6BQN - chains B and C of the 7 polymer chains in the assembly; structure by electron microscopy, 3.90 A resolution.

# Chain B
Molecule: SCNN1B
Source organism: Homo sapiens
Sequence (495 residues; row label = number of the first residue in the row; X marks 52 residues of unknown identity (built as UNK)):
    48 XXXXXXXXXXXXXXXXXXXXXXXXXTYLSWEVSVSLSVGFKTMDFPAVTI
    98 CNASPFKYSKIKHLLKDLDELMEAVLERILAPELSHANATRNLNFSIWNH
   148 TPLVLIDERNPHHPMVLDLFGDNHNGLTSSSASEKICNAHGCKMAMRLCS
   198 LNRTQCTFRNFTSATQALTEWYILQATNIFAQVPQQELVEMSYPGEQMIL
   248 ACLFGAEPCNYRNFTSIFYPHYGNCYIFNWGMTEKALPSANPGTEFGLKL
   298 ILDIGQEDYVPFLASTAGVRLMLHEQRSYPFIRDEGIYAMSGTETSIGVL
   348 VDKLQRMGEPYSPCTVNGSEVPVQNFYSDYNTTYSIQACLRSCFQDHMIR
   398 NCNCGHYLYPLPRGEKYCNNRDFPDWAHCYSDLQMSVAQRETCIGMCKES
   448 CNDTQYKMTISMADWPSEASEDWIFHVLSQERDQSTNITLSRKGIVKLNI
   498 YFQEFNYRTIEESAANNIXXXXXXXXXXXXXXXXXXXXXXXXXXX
Disordered / not traced: 130-135, 169-178
Cystine bridges: Cys98-Cys272, Cys184-Cys189, Cys196-Cys203, Cys249-Cys256, Cys361-Cys448, Cys386-Cys444, Cys390-Cys440, Cys399-Cys426, Cys401-Cys415

# Chain C
Molecule: EGFP-SCNN1G chimera
Source organism: Homo sapiens
Sequence (503 residues; each row starts with the number of its first residue; X marks 56 residues of unknown identity (built as UNK)):
    49 XXXXXXXXXXXXXXXXXXXXXXXXXXXXXFYTVSVSIKVHFRKLDFPAVT
    99 ICNINPYKYSTVRHLLADLEQETREALKSLYGFPESAAAAEAESWNSVSE
   149 GKQPRFSHRIPLLIFDQDEKGKARDFFTGQQQQVGGSIIHKASNVMHIES
   199 KQVVGFQLCSNDTSDCATYTFSSGINAIQEWYKLHYMNIMAQVPLEKKIN
   249 MSYSAEELLVTCFFDGVSCDARNFTLFHHPMHGNCYTFNNRENETILSTS
   299 MGGSEYGLQVILYINEEEYNPFLVSSTGAKVIIHRQDEYPFVEDVGTEIE
   349 TAMVTSIGMHLTESFKLSEPYSQCTEDGSDVPIRNIYNAAYSLQICLHSC
   399 FQTKMVEKCGCAQYSQPLPPAANYCNYQQHPNWMYCYYQLHRAFVQEELG
   449 CQSVCKEACSFKEWTLTTSLAQWPSVVSEKWLLPVLTWDQGRQVNKKLNK
   499 TDLAKLLIFYKDLNQRSIMESPANSIXXXXXXXXXXXXXXXXXXXXXXXX
   549 XXX
Disordered / not traced: 130-153, 164-199
Cystine bridges: Cys100-Cys283, Cys207-Cys214, Cys260-Cys267, Cys372-Cys457, Cys394-Cys453, Cys398-Cys449, Cys407-Cys434, Cys409-Cys423
Covalently attached groups: covalent link UNK_63-UNK_541, UNK_67-UNK_538, UNK_70-UNK_534

# Interface between chain B and chain C
Pairs across the interface - 87 pairs, chain B then chain C:
  Val81(B) with Val83(C); Ile85(C), hydrophobic
  Leu123(B) with Trp479(C), hydrophobic; Val483(C), hydrophobic
  Ile126(B) with Trp486(C), hydrogen bond (backbone-side chain)
  Leu127(B) with Pro482(C)
  Ile183(B) with Trp486(C)
  Asn185(B) with Trp486(C), hydrogen bond
  His187(B) with Arg270(C)
  Asn207(B) with Ser266(C)
  Phe208(B) with Ser266(C)
  Thr209(B) with Ser266(C); Cys267(C), hydrogen bond (side chain-backbone); Asp268(C), hydrogen bond
  Ser210(B) with Val258(C); Thr259(C); Phe261(C); Asp487(C)
  Ala211(B) with Val483(C); Trp486(C), hydrophobic; Asp487(C)
  Thr212(B) with Leu480(C); Val483(C); Leu484(C); Asp487(C)
  Gln213(B) with Phe261(C); Gln307(C), hydrogen bond; Ile309(C); Trp471(C); Lys503(C)
  Thr216(B) with Trp479(C)
  Gln303(B) with Val474(C); Val475(C)
  Glu304(B) with Val474(C); Val475(C)
  Tyr306(B) with Val475(C), hydrophobic
  Pro308(B) with Val475(C); Trp479(C), hydrogen bond (backbone-side chain)
  Phe309(B) with Trp479(C), hydrophobic
  Ser312(B) with Trp471(C), hydrogen bond; Ser473(C)
  Thr313(B) with Gln470(C); Trp471(C)
  Ala314(B) with Gln470(C), hydrogen bond (backbone-backbone); Ser473(C)
  Gly315(B) with Ala469(C)
  Arg330(B) with Gly301(C); Ser302(C); Glu303(C), salt bridge
  Asp331(B) with Gly300(C); Lys509(C); Asp510(C)
  Glu332(B) with Lys509(C); Asp510(C)
  Ile334(B) with Ser467(C)
  Tyr335(B) with Ser354(C); Ser467(C); Leu468(C); Ala469(C), hydrophobic
  Met337(B) with Met351(C), hydrophobic; Leu468(C), hydrophobic; Ala469(C); Gln470(C)
  Ser338(B) with Gln470(C), hydrogen bond (backbone-side chain)
  Asp349(B) with Arg514(C), salt bridge
  Leu351(B) with Val87(C), hydrophobic
  Arg353(B) with Val87(C), hydrogen bond (side chain-backbone)
  Ile383(B) with Phe89(C), hydrophobic
  Gln431(B) with Tyr304(C), hydrogen bond
  Val434(B) with Lys91(C)
  Arg437(B) with Asp263(C), salt bridge; Ser298(C), hydrogen bond; Met299(C)
  Glu438(B) with Lys91(C), salt bridge
  Ile441(B) with Phe89(C), hydrophobic
  Glu446(B) with Val87(C); His88(C); Phe89(C)
  Gln452(B) with Asn512(C); Arg514(C), hydrogen bond
  Tyr453(B) with Lys509(C)
  Lys454(B) with His358(C)
  Ile457(B) with Thr466(C)
  Met459(B) with Leu468(C), hydrophobic
  Arg505(B) with Arg514(C)
  Ile507(B) with Ile85(C), hydrophobic
  Glu509(B) with Ile85(C)
Interface residues without a listed pair, chain B (54 interface residues in all): Ala214, Ala336, Gln384, Leu387, Met455
Interface residues without a listed pair, chain C (53 interface residues in all): Gly264, Glu348, Thr465, Pro472, Ser476, Gly489

# Summary
54 residues of chain B and 53 residues of chain C are in contact; the contacts include 13 hydrogen bonds and 4
salt bridges. Among the polar pairs are Arg330(B)-Glu303(C), Asp349(B)-Arg514(C) and Arg437(B)-Asp263(C).
Chain B is SCNN1B and chain C is EGFP-SCNN1G chimera, both from Homo sapiens; the structure, Cryo-EM structure
of ENaC, was determined by electron microscopy.
